PDB entry 6H68 | electron microscopy, 4.60 A resolution (low resolution: residue-level contacts below are approximate; hydrogen-bond / salt-bridge calls are withheld) | chains A and U of the 17 polymer chains in the assembly

[Chain A]
Name: DNA-directed RNA polymerase I subunit RPA190
Organism: Saccharomyces cerevisiae (strain ATCC 204508 / S288c)
Notes: EC 2.7.7.6
UniProtKB: P10964 (RPA1_YEAST); numbering as in UniProt (aligned over 1-1664)
Sequence (1664 residues; row label = number of the first residue in the row):
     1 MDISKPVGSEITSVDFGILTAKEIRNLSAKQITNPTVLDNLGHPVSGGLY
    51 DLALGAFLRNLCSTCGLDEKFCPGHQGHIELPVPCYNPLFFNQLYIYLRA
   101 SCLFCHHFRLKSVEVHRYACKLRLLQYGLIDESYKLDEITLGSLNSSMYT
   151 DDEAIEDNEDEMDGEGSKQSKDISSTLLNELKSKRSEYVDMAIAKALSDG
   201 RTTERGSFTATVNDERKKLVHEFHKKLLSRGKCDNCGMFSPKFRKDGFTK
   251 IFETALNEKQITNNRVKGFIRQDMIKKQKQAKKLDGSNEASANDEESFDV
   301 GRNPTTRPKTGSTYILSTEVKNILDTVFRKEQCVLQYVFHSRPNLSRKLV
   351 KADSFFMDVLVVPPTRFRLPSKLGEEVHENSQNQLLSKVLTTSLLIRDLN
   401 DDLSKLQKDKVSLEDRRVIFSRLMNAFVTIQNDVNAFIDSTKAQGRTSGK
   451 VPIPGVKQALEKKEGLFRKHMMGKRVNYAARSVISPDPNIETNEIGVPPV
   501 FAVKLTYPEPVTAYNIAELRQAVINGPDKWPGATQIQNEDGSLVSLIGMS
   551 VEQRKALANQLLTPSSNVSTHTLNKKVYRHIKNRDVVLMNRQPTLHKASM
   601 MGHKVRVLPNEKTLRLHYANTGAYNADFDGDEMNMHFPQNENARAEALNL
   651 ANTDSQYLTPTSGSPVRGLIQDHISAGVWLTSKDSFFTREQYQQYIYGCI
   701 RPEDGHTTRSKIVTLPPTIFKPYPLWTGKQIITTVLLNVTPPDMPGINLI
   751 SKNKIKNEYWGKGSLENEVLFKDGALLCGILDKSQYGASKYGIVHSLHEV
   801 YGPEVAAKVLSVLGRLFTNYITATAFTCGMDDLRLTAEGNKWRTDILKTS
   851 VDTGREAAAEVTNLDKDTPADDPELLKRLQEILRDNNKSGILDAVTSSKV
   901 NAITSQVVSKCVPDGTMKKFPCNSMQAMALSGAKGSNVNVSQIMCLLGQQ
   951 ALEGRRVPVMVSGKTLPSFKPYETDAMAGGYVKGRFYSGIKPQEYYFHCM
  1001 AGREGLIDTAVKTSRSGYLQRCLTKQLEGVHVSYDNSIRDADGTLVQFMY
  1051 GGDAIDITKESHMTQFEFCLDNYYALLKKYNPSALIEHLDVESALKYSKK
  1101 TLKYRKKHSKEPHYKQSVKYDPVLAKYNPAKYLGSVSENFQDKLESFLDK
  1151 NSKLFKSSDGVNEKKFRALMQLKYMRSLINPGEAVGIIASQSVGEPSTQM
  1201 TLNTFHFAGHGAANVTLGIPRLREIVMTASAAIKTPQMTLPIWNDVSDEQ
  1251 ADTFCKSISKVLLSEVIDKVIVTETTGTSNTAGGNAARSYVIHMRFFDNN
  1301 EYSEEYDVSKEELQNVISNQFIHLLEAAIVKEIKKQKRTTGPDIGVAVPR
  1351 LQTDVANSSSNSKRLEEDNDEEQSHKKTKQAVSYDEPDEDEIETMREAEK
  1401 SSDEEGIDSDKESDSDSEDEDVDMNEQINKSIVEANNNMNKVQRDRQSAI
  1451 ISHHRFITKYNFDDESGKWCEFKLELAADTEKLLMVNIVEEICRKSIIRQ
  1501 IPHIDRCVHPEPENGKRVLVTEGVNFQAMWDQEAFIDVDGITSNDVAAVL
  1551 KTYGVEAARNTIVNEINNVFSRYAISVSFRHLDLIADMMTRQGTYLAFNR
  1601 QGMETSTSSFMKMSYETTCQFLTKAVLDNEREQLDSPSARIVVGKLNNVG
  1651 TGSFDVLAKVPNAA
Not modelled in the structure: 142-173, 269-312, 1209-1213, 1277-1285, 1338-1437, 1664
UniProt features mapped onto this chain:
  - region: Pro992 to Glu1004 (Bridging helix)
  - binding site (Zn(2+)): Cys62, Cys65, Cys72, His75, Cys102, Cys105, Cys233, Cys236
  - binding site (Mg(2+)): Asp627, Asp629, Asp631
  - modified residue (Phosphoserine): Ser889, Ser1636
Reported in the primary citation:
  - specificity-determining residues: Arg1015 (proposed by the authors, not directly observed)

[Chain U]
Molecule: Non-template DNA
Sequence (52 nucleotides; numbered 1 to 52; the number before each row is that of its first residue):
     1 GCAGCCTAGTTGATCTCATAGCCCATTCCTACTCAGGAGAAGGAGCAGAG
    51 CG
Not modelled in the structure: 1-13, 24-33, 48-52

[Chain A / chain U interface]
Residue-residue contacts - 4 pairs, chain A then chain U:
  Arg99(A) with DG42(U)
  Ser1230(A) with DA38(U)
  Gln1601(A) with DG39(U); DA40(U)
Other interface residues (no listed pair), chain A (7 interface residues in all): Asn92, Leu228, Lys242, Arg1600
Other interface residues (no listed pair), chain U (7 interface residues in all): DG37, DA41, DG43

[Summary]
Chain A and chain U each contribute 7 residues to their interface. UniProt lists 8 Zn2+-binding residues and 3
Mg2+-binding residues on chain A. The paper reports the specificity determinant Arg1015(A).
Chain A is DNA-directed RNA polymerase I subunit RPA190 (Saccharomyces cerevisiae (strain ATCC 204508 /
S288c)) and chain U is Non-template DNA; the structure, Yeast RNA polymerase I elongation complex stalled by
cyclobutane pyrimidine dimer (CPD) with fully-ordered A49, was determined by electron microscopy, deposited
together with 6H67.
